PDB entry 9NHH | electron microscopy, 3.00 A resolution | chains H and L of the 8 polymer chains in the assembly

# Chain H
Protein: RQk-Base-A pAb heavy chain
Organism: Macaca mulatta
Amino-acid sequence (129 residues; row label = number of the first residue in the row; X marks 125 residues of unknown identity (built as UNK)):
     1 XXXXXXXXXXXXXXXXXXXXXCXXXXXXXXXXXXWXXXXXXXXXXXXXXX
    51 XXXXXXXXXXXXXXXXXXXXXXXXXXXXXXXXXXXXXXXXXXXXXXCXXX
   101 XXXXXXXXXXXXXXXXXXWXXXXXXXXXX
Disulfides: Cys-22/Cys-97
Small-molecule neighbours: N-acetylglucosamine (NAG; 2-acetamido-2-deoxy-beta-D-glucopyranose): UNK_106, UNK_108, UNK_109

# Chain L
Protein: RQk-Base-A pAb light chain
Organism: Macaca mulatta
Amino-acid sequence (104 residues; each row starts with the number of its first residue; X marks 100 residues of unknown identity (built as UNK)):
     1 XXXXXXXXXXXXXXXXXXXXXCXXXXXXXXXXXWXXXXXXXXXXXXXXXX
    51 XXXXXXXXXXXXXXXXXXXXXXXXXXXXXXXXXXXXCXXXXXXXXFXXXX
   101 XXXX
Disulfides: Cys-22/Cys-87

# Interface between chain H and chain L
Interface residues of chain H (facing chain L), 1 residues: Trp-119
Interface residues of chain L (facing chain H), 1 residues: Phe-96

# Overview
The chain H/chain L interface involves 1 residues from each chain. Chain H binds N-acetylglucosamine.
Chain H is RQk-Base-A pAb heavy chain and chain L is RQk-Base-A pAb light chain, both from Macaca mulatta; the
structure, AMC016 v4.2 in complex with pAb Base-A isolated from animal RQk18 at week 43, was determined by
electron microscopy together with 9NHI, 9NHJ, 9NHK, 9NHL, 9NHM, 9NHN, 9NHO and 9NI9 from the same study.
